Entry 8TDQ (X-ray diffraction, 1.65 A resolution); this record covers chain A.

[Chain A]
Protein: Mycocyclosin synthase
Organism: Mycobacterium tuberculosis H37Rv
Notes: EC 1.14.19.70
UniProt: P9WPP7 (CP121_MYCTU); numbering as in UniProt (aligned over 2-396)
Amino-acid sequence (395 residues; each row starts with the number of its first residue):
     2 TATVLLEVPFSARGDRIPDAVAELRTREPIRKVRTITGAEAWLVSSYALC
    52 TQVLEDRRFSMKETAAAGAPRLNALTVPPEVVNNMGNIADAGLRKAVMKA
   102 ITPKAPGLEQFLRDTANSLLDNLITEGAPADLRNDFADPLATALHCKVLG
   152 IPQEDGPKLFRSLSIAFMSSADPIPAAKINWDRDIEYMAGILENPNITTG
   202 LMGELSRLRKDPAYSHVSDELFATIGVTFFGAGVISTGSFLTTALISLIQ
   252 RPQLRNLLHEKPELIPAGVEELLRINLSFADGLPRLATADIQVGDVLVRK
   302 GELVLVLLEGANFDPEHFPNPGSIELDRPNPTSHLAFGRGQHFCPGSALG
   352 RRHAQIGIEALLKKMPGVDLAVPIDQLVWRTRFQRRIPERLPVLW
Bound ions: heme Fe near Cys345 (its only coordinating residue here)
Ligand contacts:
  - heme (HEM): Met62, Met86, His146, Phe230, Ala233, Gly234, Ser237, Thr238, Phe241, Leu274, Phe280, Leu284, Arg286, Leu309, Ala337, Phe338, Gly339, Gln342, His343, Phe344, Cys345, Pro346, Gly347, Leu350, Gly351
  - Cyclo(tyr-tyr) (YTT; (3S,6S)-3,6-bis(4-hydroxybenzyl)piperazine-2,5-dione): Met62, Thr77, Val78, Val82, Val83, Asn85, Ala167, Phe168, Trp182, Thr229, Ala233, Gln385, Arg386
Swiss-Prot annotation at these positions:
  - binding site (substrate): Thr77, Asn85, Met86, Ser237, Lys301, Gln385
  - binding site (heme): Arg286, His343, Cys345
  - site: Phe168 (Participates in a stacking interactions with the tyrosyl of cYY), Trp182 (Participates in a stacking interactions with the tyrosyl of cYY), Pro346 (Important for the position of heme)
  - mutagenesis: Ala233 (A233G: Has little effect on the heme conformation but significantly alters the environment of the heme and the affinity for azoles), Ser237 (S237A: Has little effect on the heme conformation but significantly alters the environment of the heme and the affinity for azoles), Ser279 (S279A: Has little effect), Phe338 (F338H: No significant change), Pro346 (P346I: Considerable effects on the heme macrocycle conformation. Mutant leads to a more planar heme conformation), Arg386 (R386I: No significant change)

[Summary]
Bound to chain A: heme and Cyclo(tyr-tyr). Curated annotation (UniProt) lists 6 substrate-binding residues, 3
heme-binding residues and 6 mutagenesis sites.
Chain A is Mycocyclosin synthase (Mycobacterium tuberculosis H37Rv); the structure, SFX-XFEL structure of
CYP121 cocrystallized with substrate cYY, was determined by X-ray diffraction together with 8TDP from the same
study.
